Entry 2W6I (X-ray diffraction, 4.00 A resolution); this record covers chains C and D of the 9 polymer chains in the assembly.

# Chain C
Name: ATP synthase subunit alpha heart isoform, mitochondrial
Organism: Bos taurus
Notes: EC 3.6.3.14
UniProt: P19483 (ATPA1_BOVIN); residues -42 to 510 here correspond to UniProt positions 1-553 (UniProt number = residue number + 43)
Amino-acid sequence (553 residues; numbered -42 to 510; the number before each row is that of its first residue; numbers below 1 keep their minus sign (Met-42 is residue -42)):
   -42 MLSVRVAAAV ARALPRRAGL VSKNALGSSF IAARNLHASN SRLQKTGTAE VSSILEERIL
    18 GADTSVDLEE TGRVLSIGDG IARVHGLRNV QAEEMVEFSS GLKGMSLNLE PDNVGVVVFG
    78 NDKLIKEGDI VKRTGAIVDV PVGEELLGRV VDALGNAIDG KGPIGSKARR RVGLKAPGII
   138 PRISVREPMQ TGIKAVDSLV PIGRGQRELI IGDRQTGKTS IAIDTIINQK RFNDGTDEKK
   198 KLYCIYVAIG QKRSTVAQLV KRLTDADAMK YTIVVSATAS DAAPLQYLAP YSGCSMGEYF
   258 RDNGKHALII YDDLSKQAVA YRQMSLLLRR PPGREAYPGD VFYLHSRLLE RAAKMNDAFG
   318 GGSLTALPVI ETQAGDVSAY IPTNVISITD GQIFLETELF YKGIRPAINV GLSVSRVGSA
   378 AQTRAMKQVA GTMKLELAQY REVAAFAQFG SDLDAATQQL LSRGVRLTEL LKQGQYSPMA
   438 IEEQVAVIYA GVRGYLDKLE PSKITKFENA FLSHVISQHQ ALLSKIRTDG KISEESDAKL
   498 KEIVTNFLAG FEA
Not modelled in the structure: -42 to 18
UniProt features mapped onto this chain:
  - binding site (ATP): Gln172, Gly174, Lys175, Thr176, Ser177, Gln430, Gln432
  - binding site (Mg(2+)): Thr176, Asp269
  - site: Ser370 (Required for activity)
  - modified residue: Gln1 (Pyrrolidone carboxylic acid), Ser10 (Phosphoserine), Ser22 (Phosphoserine), Ser33 (Phosphoserine), Ser63 (Phosphoserine), Lys80 (N6-acetyllysine), Lys83 (N6-acetyllysine), Lys89 (N6-acetyllysine), Thr91 (Phosphothreonine), Lys118 (N6-acetyllysine), Ser123 (Phosphoserine), Lys124 (N6-acetyllysine), Ser141 (Phosphoserine), Arg161 (Omega-N-methylarginine), Lys187 (N6-acetyllysine), Lys196 (N6-acetyllysine), Lys197 (N6-acetyllysine), Lys218 (N6-acetyllysine), Lys262 (N6-acetyllysine), Lys384 (N6-acetyllysine) and 6 more in UniProt
  - glycosylation: Ser33 (O-linked (GlcNAc) serine)

# Chain D
Name: ATP synthase subunit beta, mitochondrial
Organism: Bos taurus
Notes: EC 3.6.3.14
UniProt: P00829 (ATPB_BOVIN); residues -49 to 478 here correspond to UniProt positions 1-528 (UniProt number = residue number + 50)
Amino-acid sequence (528 residues; each row starts with the number of its first residue; numbers below 1 keep their minus sign (Met-49 is residue -49)):
   -49 MLGLVGRVVA ASASGALRGL SPSAPLPQAQ LLLRAAPAAL QPARDYAAQA SPSPKAGATT
    11 GRIVAVIGAV VDVQFDEGLP PILNALEVQG RETRLVLEVA QHLGESTVRT IAMDGTEGLV
    71 RGQKVLDSGA PIRIPVGPET LGRIMNVIGE PIDERGPIKT KQFAAIHAEA PEFVEMSVEQ
   131 EILVTGIKVV DLLAPYAKGG KIGLFGGAGV GKTVLIMELI NNVAKAHGGY SVFAGVGERT
   191 REGNDLYHEM IESGVINLKD ATSKVALVYG QMNEPPGARA RVALTGLTVA EYFRDQEGQD
   251 VLLFIDNIFR FTQAGSEVSA LLGRIPSAVG YQPTLATDMG TMQERITTTK KGSITSVQAI
   311 YVPADDLTDP APATTFAHLD ATTVLSRAIA ELGIYPAVDP LDSTSRIMDP NIVGSEHYDV
   371 ARGVQKILQD YKSLQDIIAI LGMDELSEED KLTVSRARKI QRFLSQPFQV AEVFTGHLGK
   431 LVPLKETIKG FQQILAGEYD HLPEQAFYMV GPIEEAVAKA DKLAEEHS
Not modelled in the structure: -49 to 8, 476-478
UniProt features mapped onto this chain:
  - binding site (ADP): Gly159, Val160, Gly161, Lys162, Thr163, Val164
  - binding site (ATP): Gly159, Gly161, Lys162, Thr163, Val164, Arg189
  - binding site (phosphate): Gly159, Val160, Gly161, Lys162, Thr163
  - binding site (Mg(2+)): Thr163, Glu188
  - modified residue: Lys74 (N6-acetyllysine), Lys111 (N6-acetyllysine), Lys148 (N6-acetyllysine), Lys209 (N6-acetyllysine), Lys214 (N6-acetyllysine), Thr262 (Phosphothreonine), Ser365 (Phosphoserine), Lys376 (N6-acetyllysine), Ser383 (Phosphoserine), Lys430 (N6-acetyllysine), Lys435 (N6-acetyllysine), Lys472 (N6-acetyllysine)
  - glycosylation: Ser56 (O-linked (GlcNAc) serine)

# How chain C and chain D interact
Contacting residue pairs - 110 pairs, chain C then chain D:
  Gly43(C) with Arg71(D), hydrogen bond (backbone-side chain)
  Leu44(C) with Arg71(D), hydrogen bond (backbone-side chain)
  Arg45(C) with Arg71(D)
  Val47(C) with Val70(D); Arg71(D)
  Gln48(C) with Gly68(D); Leu69(D)
  Ala49(C) with Thr66(D); Gly68(D), hydrogen bond (backbone-backbone); Leu69(D), hydrogen bond (backbone-backbone)
  Glu50(C) with Glu67(D)
  Asn65(C) with Val16(D); Ile17(D)
  Leu66(C) with Ala15(D); Val16(D), hydrogen bond (backbone-backbone); Leu69(D); Arg71(D)
  Glu67(C) with Ile17(D); Arg71(D), hydrogen bond (backbone-side chain)
  Pro68(C) with Val14(D); Ala15(D); Arg71(D)
  Asn70(C) with Arg71(D)
  Val71(C) with Arg71(D)
  Ile94(C) with Gly68(D)
  Lys132(C) with Asp64(D), salt bridge; Asn223(D); Glu224(D), salt bridge
  Ala133(C) with Asn223(D)
  Gly135(C) with Thr190(D)
  Ile136(C) with Asn194(D); Tyr219(D), hydrophobic
  Ile137(C) with Ile102(D); Asp103(D); Tyr197(D), hydrophobic
  Arg139(C) with Thr190(D); Asn194(D)
  Ser141(C) with Asn194(D); Asp195(D), hydrogen bond
  Arg164(C) with Arg189(D)
  Arg287(C) with Ile17(D)
  Pro288(C) with Ala270(D), hydrophobic
  Arg291(C) with Val279(D); Tyr281(D); Pro313(D); Ala314(D); Asp319(D), salt bridge
  Gly296(C) with Glu267(D)
  Asp297(C) with Glu267(D)
  Phe299(C) with Met222(D), hydrophobic; Arg229(D); Arg260(D); Gln263(D); Glu267(D)
  Tyr300(C) with Glu224(D); Pro225(D); Pro226(D); Arg229(D); Glu267(D)
  Ser303(C) with Met222(D), hydrogen bond (side chain-backbone)
  Glu307(C) with Arg189(D); Thr190(D), hydrogen bond; Asn223(D)
  Ser335(C) with Ala314(D); Asp315(D), hydrogen bond
  Thr340(C) with Tyr311(D), hydrogen bond; Ala314(D), hydrogen bond (side chain-backbone)
  Asn341(C) with Tyr311(D)
  Ile343(C) with Ala158(D), hydrophobic; Arg189(D)
  Ser344(C) with Ala158(D); Arg189(D), hydrogen bond (backbone-side chain); Met222(D); Arg260(D), hydrogen bond
  Ile345(C) with Arg189(D), hydrogen bond (backbone-side chain); Met222(D), hydrophobic
  Thr346(C) with Arg189(D), hydrogen bond (backbone-side chain)
  Asp347(C) with Arg189(D), salt bridge; Arg191(D), salt bridge
  Leu369(C) with Glu341(D)
  Ser372(C) with Phe424(D)
  Arg373(C) with Gly159(D); Arg189(D); Arg191(D); Phe424(D)
  Val374(C) with Val423(D)
  Gly375(C) with Val423(D); Phe424(D)
  Ser376(C) with Val423(D), hydrogen bond (backbone-backbone)
  Ala377(C) with Val423(D)
  Gly388(C) with Gly426(D)
  Thr389(C) with Thr425(D); Gly426(D)
  Leu392(C) with Thr425(D); Tyr458(D), hydrogen bond (backbone-side chain)
  Ala395(C) with Leu342(D); Gly343(D)
  Gln396(C) with Leu342(D), hydrogen bond (side chain-backbone); Arg412(D), hydrogen bond; Gln455(D), hydrogen bond; Tyr458(D)
  Glu399(C) with Leu342(D); Arg408(D), salt bridge; Arg412(D), salt bridge
  Val400(C) with Arg408(D)
  Phe403(C) with Val404(D), hydrophobic; Arg408(D)
  Phe406(C) with Ile388(D)
  Asp411(C) with Pro453(D)
  Leu417(C) with Gln455(D)
Other interface residues (no listed pair), chain C (65 interface residues in all): Asn46, Leu64, Pro134, Ile140, Arg304, Tyr337, Gly368, Ala413
Other interface residues (no listed pair), chain D (69 interface residues in all): Ile94, Glu104, Gly187, Gly193, Leu271, Gly280, Arg337, Ile344, Tyr345, Tyr381, Gly392, Met393, His427, Glu454, Met459, Leu473

# Summary
65 residues of chain C and 69 residues of chain D are in contact, with 21 hydrogen bonds and 7 salt bridges.
Among the polar pairs are Lys132(C)-Asp64(D), Lys132(C)-Glu224(D) and Arg291(C)-Asp319(D).
Here chain C is ATP synthase subunit alpha heart isoform, mitochondrial and chain D is ATP synthase subunit
beta, mitochondrial, both from Bos taurus. Entry 2W6I (Low resolution structures of bovine mitochondrial
F1-ATPase during controlled dehydration: Hydration State 4B) was determined by X-ray diffraction (same
publication as 2W6E, 2W6F, 2W6G, 2W6H and 2W6J).
